PDB entry 5XOJ | X-ray diffraction, 2.20 A resolution | chains C and F of the 6 polymer chains in the assembly

Chain C:
Molecule: Exportin-1
Organism: Saccharomyces cerevisiae (strain ATCC 204508 / S288c)
Notes: engineered mutation(s): residues 377-413 deleted
Reference sequence: P30822 (XPO1_YEAST); numbering as in UniProt; present here: 1-376, 414-1084
Sequence (1047 residues; numbered 1 to 1084; 37 numbers in that range are skipped by the numbering (no residue carries them; nothing is unmodelled there); the number before each row is that of its first residue):
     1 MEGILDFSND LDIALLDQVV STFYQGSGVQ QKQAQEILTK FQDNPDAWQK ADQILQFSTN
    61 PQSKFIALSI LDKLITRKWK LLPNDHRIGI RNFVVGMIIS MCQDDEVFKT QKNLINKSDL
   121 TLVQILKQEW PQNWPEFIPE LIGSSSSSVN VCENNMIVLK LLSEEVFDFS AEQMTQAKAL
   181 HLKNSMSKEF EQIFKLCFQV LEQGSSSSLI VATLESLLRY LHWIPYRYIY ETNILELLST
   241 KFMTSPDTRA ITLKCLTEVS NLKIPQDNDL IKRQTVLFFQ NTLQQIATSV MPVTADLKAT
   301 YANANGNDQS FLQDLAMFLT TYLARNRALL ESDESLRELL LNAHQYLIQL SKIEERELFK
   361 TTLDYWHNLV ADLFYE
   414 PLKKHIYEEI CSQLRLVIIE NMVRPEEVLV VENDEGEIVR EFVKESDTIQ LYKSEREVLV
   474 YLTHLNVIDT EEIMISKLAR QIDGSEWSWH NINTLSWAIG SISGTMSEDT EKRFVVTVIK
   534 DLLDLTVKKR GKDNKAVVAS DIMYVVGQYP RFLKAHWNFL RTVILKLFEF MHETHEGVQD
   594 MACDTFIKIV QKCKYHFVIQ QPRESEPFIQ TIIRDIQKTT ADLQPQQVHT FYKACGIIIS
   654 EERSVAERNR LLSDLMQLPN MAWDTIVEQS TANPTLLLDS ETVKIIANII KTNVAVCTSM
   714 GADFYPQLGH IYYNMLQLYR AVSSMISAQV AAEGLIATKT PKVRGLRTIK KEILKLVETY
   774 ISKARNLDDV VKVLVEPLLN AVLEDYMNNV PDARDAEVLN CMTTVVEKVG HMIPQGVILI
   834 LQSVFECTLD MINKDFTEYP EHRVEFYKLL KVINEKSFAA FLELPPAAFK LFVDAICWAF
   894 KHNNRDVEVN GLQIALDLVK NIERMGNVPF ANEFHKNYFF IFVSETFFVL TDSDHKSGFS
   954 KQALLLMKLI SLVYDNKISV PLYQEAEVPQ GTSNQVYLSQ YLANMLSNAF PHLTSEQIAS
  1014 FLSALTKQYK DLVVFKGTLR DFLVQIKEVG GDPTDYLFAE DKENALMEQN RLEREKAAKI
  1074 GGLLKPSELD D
Not modelled in the structure: 1-9, 263-265, 978-983, 1055-1084
UniProt features mapped onto this chain:
  - modified residue: Ser1080 (Phosphoserine)
What the authors report for this chain:
  - conformationally variable residues (loop rearrangement): Leu877

Chain F:
Molecule: Nup42p
Reference sequence: E7Q297 (E7Q297_YEASB); residue numbers follow UniProt; this construct covers 88-122
Sequence (35 residues; numbered 88 to 122; the number before each row is that of its first residue):
    88 KPSAFGAPAF GSSAPINVNP PSTTSAFGAP SFGST
Not modelled in the structure: 88-89, 99-122
What the authors report for this chain:
  - contacts within the chain: Pro95-Phe97

How chain C and chain F interact:
Pairs across the interface - 23 pairs, chain C then chain F:
  Asn793(C) with Phe97(F); Gly98(F), hydrogen bond (side chain-backbone)
  Glu797(C) with Phe97(F)
  Met800(C) with Pro95(F), hydrophobic
  Leu832(C) with Pro95(F), hydrophobic; Ala96(F); Phe97(F), hydrophobic
  Leu834(C) with Phe92(F), hydrophobic
  Gln835(C) with Phe92(F), hydrogen bond (side chain-backbone); Gly93(F); Ala94(F); Pro95(F)
  Ser836(C) with Pro95(F); Phe97(F)
  Phe838(C) with Phe92(F), hydrophobic
  Glu839(C) with Ser90(F), hydrogen bond (side chain-backbone); Ala91(F), hydrogen bond (side chain-backbone); Phe92(F)
  Leu877(C) with Phe92(F)
  Pro878(C) with Ala91(F)
  Ala881(C) with Ala91(F); Phe92(F), hydrophobic
  Leu884(C) with Ala91(F), hydrophobic
Interface residues without a listed pair, chain C (14 interface residues in all): Leu796
From the paper, about this interface:
  - residue pairs: Leu796(C)-Phe97(F), Glu797(C)-Phe97(F), Met800(C)-Phe97(F), Leu832(C)-Phe97(F), Leu834(C)-Phe92(F), Gln835(C)-Pro95(F), Leu877(C)-Phe92(F), Leu884(C)-Phe92(F), Pro95(F)-Met800(C) (hydrophobic contact)
  - interface residues, chain C: Asn793(C), Gln835(C), Glu839(C)

Summary:
The interface between chain C and chain F involves 14 residues on one side and 9 on the other, with 4 hydrogen
bonds. Polar contacts include Asn793(C)-Gly98(F), Gln835(C)-Phe92(F) and Glu839(C)-Ser90(F). The authors
report contacts between Leu796(C) and Phe97(F), Glu797(C) and Phe97(F) and Met800(C) and Phe97(F) among
others; a hydrophobic contact between Pro95(F) and Met800(C). From the paper: interface residues Asn793(C),
Gln835(C) and Glu839(C); conformational variability at Leu877(C).
Chain C is Exportin-1 (Saccharomyces cerevisiae (strain ATCC 204508 / S288c)) and chain F is Nup42p; the
structure, Crystal structure of Xpo1p-PKI-Nup42p-Gsp1p-GTP complex, was determined by X-ray diffraction.
